Entry 2YGM (X-ray diffraction, 2.35 A resolution); this record covers chain A.

== Chain A ==
Name: Blood group A-and B-cleaving endo-beta-galactosidase
Source organism: Streptococcus pneumoniae
Notes: fragment: cbm51-1.2, residues 66-413
Reference sequence: C1CB04 (C1CB04_STRP7); numbering as in UniProt (aligned over 66-413)
Chain sequence (354 residues; numbered 60 to 413; the number before each row is that of its first residue):
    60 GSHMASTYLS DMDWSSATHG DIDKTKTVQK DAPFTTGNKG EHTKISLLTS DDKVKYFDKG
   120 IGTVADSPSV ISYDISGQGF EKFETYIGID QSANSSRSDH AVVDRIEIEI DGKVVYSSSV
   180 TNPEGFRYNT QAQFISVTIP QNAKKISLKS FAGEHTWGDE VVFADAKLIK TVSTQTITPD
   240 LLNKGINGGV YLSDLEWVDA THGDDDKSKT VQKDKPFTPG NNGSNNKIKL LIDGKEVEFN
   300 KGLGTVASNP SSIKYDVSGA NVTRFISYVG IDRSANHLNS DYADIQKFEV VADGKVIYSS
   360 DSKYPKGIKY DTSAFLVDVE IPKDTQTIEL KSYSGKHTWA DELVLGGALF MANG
Unresolved in the structure: 60-61, 413
Differences from the reference sequence: expression tag (60-65)
Ion coordination: Ca2+: Val-161, Ala-211, His-214, Asp-218; Na+: Asp-343, Thr-397, Ala-399, Asp-400

== Overview ==
Val-161, Ala-211, His-214 and Asp-218 coordinate Ca2+. The Na+ site is built by Asp-343, Thr-397, Ala-399 and
Asp-400.
Chain A is Blood group A-and B-cleaving endo-beta-galactosidase (Streptococcus pneumoniae); the structure, The
X-ray crystal structure of tandem CBM51 modules of SP3GH98, the family 98 glycoside hydrolase from ..., was
determined by X-ray diffraction, deposited together with 2YGL.
